PDB entry 6CP6 | electron microscopy, 3.60 A resolution | chains 8 and X of the 27 polymer chains in the assembly

== Chain 8 ==
Molecule: ATP synthase protein 8
Organism: Saccharomyces cerevisiae (strain ATCC 204508 / S288c)
Reference sequence: P00856 (ATP8_YEAST); numbering as in UniProt (aligned over 1-48)
Amino-acid sequence (48 residues; numbered 1 to 48; the number before each row is that of its first residue):
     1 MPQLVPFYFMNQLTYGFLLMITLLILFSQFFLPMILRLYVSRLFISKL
Disordered / not traced: 1-6

== Chain X ==
Molecule: ATP synthase subunit a
Organism: Saccharomyces cerevisiae (strain ATCC 204508 / S288c)
Reference sequence: P00854 (ATP6_YEAST); residues 1-249 here correspond to UniProt positions 11-259 (UniProt number = residue number + 10)
Amino-acid sequence (249 residues; numbered 1 to 249; the number before each row is that of its first residue):
     1 SPLDQFEIRTLFGLQSSFIDLSCLNLTTFSLYTIIVLLVITSLYTLTNNN
    51 NKIIGSRWLISQEAIYDTIMNMTKGQIGGKNWGLYFPMIFTLFMFIFIAN
   101 LISMIPYSFALSAHLVFIISLSIVIWLGNTILGLYKHGWVFFSLFVPAGT
   151 PLPLVPLLVIIETLSYFARAISLGLRLGSNILAGHLLMVILAGLTFNFML
   201 INLFTLVFGFVPLAMILAIMMLEFAIGIIQGYVWAILTASYLKDAVYLH
Disordered / not traced: 1-25
What the authors report for this chain:
  - mutagenesis - I161M, S165C, S165T, S165Y, L222F: increased growth (citing earlier work)

== How chain 8 and chain X interact ==
Residue-residue contacts - 34 pairs, chain 8 then chain X:
  F9(8) with V116(X), hydrophobic
  N11(8) with T27(X), hydrogen bond
  Q12(8) with F29(X); H114(X), hydrogen bond
  L13(8) with S120(X)
  Y15(8) with S30(X)
  G16(8) with F117(X)
  L19(8) with T33(X)
  M20(8) with F95(X), hydrophobic; L121(X), hydrophobic
  L23(8) with L37(X), hydrophobic; I40(X), hydrophobic; T91(X)
  L26(8) with L37(X), hydrophobic; I40(X), hydrophobic
  F27(8) with I40(X), hydrophobic; F90(X), hydrophobic; T91(X)
  F31(8) with Y44(X), hydrophobic
  L32(8) with Y66(X), hydrophobic; F86(X), hydrophobic; P87(X), hydrophobic; F90(X), hydrophobic
  M34(8) with Y44(X), hydrophobic
  I35(8) with Y44(X), hydrophobic; E63(X)
  L38(8) with K52(X); L59(X), hydrophobic
  Y39(8) with E63(X), hydrogen bond; Y66(X); D67(X), hydrogen bond
  R42(8) with I53(X), hydrogen bond (side chain-backbone); I54(X), hydrogen bond (side chain-backbone); G55(X)
Interface residues without a listed pair, chain 8 (23 interface residues in all): F17, L24, L36, S41, I45
Interface residues without a listed pair, chain X (28 interface residues in all): N48, Q62, V124

== Overview ==
23 residues of chain 8 and 28 residues of chain X are in contact, with 6 hydrogen bonds. Among the polar pairs
are N11(8)-T27(X), Q12(8)-H114(X) and Y39(8)-E63(X). The paper reports that I161M, S165C and S165T of chain X,
among others, increase growth; 5 substitutions were tested in all.
Here chain 8 is ATP synthase protein 8 and chain X is ATP synthase subunit a, both from Saccharomyces
cerevisiae (strain ATCC 204508 / S288c). Entry 6CP6 (Monomer yeast ATP synthase (F1Fo) reconstituted in
nanodisc) was determined by electron microscopy, deposited together with 6CP3, 6CP5 and 6CP7.
